PDB entry 1NCD | X-ray diffraction, 2.90 A resolution | chains L and H of the 3 polymer chains in the assembly

[Chain L]
Name: IGG2A-kappa NC41 fab (light chain)
Organism: Mus musculus
Notes: antibody fragment or engineered binder
Sequence (214 residues; row label = number of the first residue in the row):
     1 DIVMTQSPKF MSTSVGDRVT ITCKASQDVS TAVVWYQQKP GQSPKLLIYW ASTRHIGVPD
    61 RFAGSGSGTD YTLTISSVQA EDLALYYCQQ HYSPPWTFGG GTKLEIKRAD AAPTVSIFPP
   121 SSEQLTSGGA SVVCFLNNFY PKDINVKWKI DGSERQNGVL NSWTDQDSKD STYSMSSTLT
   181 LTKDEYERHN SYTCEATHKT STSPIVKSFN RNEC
Sequence notes: conflict Thr20 (Ser in Y11589), Ile21 (Val in Y11589), Asp28 (Ile in Y11589), 18 further conflict positions vs the reference (Y11589) not listed
Disulfide bonds: Cys23-Cys88, Cys134-Cys194

[Chain H]
Name: IGG2A-kappa NC41 fab (heavy chain)
Organism: Mus musculus
UniProt: P01865 (GCAM_MOUSE); the construct has insertions or renumbered stretches relative to UniProt, so the offset changes along the chain: 114-130 = UniProt 1-17; 133-154 = UniProt 18-39; 162-169 = UniProt 42-49; 171-180 = UniProt 50-59; 4 more segments
Sequence (221 residues; row label = number of the first residue in the row; note: 13 numbers in that range are skipped by the numbering (no residue carries them; nothing is unmodelled there); a row labelled like 82A-82C holds insertion residues (82A, then the next letters in order)):
     1 QIQLVQSGPE LKKPGETVKI SCKASGYTFT NYGMNWVKQA PGKGLEWMGW IN
   52A T
    53 NTGEPTYGEE FKGRFAFSLE TSASTANLQI
82A-82C NNL
    83 KNEDKATFFC ARGEDNFG
100A-100C SLS
   101 DYWGQGTTLT VSSAKTTAPS VYPLAPVCGD
   133 TTGSSVTLGC LVKGYFPEPV TL
   156 TW
   162 NSGSLSSG
   171 VHTFPAVLQS
   183 DLYTLSSSVT VTSS
   198 TWP
   202 SQSIT
   208 CNVAHPASST KVDKKIEPRG
Disulfide bonds: Cys22-Cys92, Cys142-Cys208

[Interface between chain L and chain H]
Residue-residue contacts - 76 pairs, chain L then chain H:
  Val34(L) - Ser100A(H)
  Val34(L) - Leu100B(H)  hydrophobic
  Tyr36(L) - Ser100C(H)  hydrogen bond (side chain-backbone)
  Tyr36(L) - Trp103(H)
  Gln38(L) - Gln39(H)  hydrogen bond
  Gln38(L) - Phe91(H)
  Ser43(L) - Gly104(H)  hydrogen bond (side chain-backbone)
  Ser43(L) - Gln105(H)
  Pro44(L) - Trp103(H)
  Leu46(L) - Ser100C(H)
  Leu46(L) - Asp101(H)
  Tyr49(L) - Leu100B(H)  hydrophobic
  His55(L) - Asp101(H)  salt bridge
  His55(L) - Tyr102(H)
  Ile56(L) - Tyr102(H)
  Tyr87(L) - Gln39(H)
  Gln89(L) - Ser100A(H)  hydrogen bond (side chain-backbone)
  His91(L) - Ser100A(H)
  His91(L) - Leu100B(H)
  Pro95(L) - Trp47(H)  hydrophobic
  Trp96(L) - Trp47(H)
  Trp96(L) - Phe99(H)  hydrogen bond (side chain-backbone)
  Trp96(L) - Gly100(H)
  Trp96(L) - Ser100A(H)
  Phe98(L) - Leu45(H)
  Phe98(L) - Trp47(H)
  Thr114(L) - Thr133(H)
  Thr114(L) - Thr134(H)
  Ser116(L) - Thr133(H)
  Ser116(L) - Thr139(H)
  Phe118(L) - Leu124(H)
  Phe118(L) - Ala125(H)
  Phe118(L) - Pro126(H)
  Phe118(L) - Thr139(H)
  Phe118(L) - Leu140(H)  hydrophobic
  Phe118(L) - Gly141(H)
  Pro119(L) - Ala125(H)
  Pro119(L) - Arg226(H)  hydrogen bond (backbone-side chain)
  Pro120(L) - Arg226(H)  hydrogen bond (backbone-side chain)
  Ser121(L) - Tyr122(H)
  Ser121(L) - Pro123(H)
  Ser121(L) - Arg226(H)
  Glu123(L) - Tyr122(H)
  Glu123(L) - Lys221(H)  salt bridge
  Gln124(L) - Tyr122(H)
  Ser131(L) - Lys145(H)
  Val133(L) - Leu124(H)  hydrophobic
  Val133(L) - Leu143(H)  hydrophobic
  Phe135(L) - Gly141(H)
  Phe135(L) - Phe174(H)  hydrophobic
  Phe135(L) - Ser189(H)
  Phe135(L) - Ser190(H)
  Asn137(L) - His172(H)
  Asn137(L) - Phe174(H)
  Asn137(L) - Ser190(H)  hydrogen bond
  Asn138(L) - His172(H)  hydrogen bond
  Leu160(L) - Val177(H)  hydrophobic
  Leu160(L) - Gln179(H)
  Leu160(L) - Thr186(H)
  Ser162(L) - Phe174(H)
  Ser162(L) - Pro175(H)  hydrogen bond (side chain-backbone)
  Trp163(L) - Pro175(H)
  Thr164(L) - Phe174(H)
  Ser174(L) - His172(H)  hydrogen bond
  Ser174(L) - Phe174(H)
  Met175(L) - Phe174(H)
  Ser176(L) - Phe174(H)
  Ser176(L) - Ser188(H)  hydrogen bond
  Thr180(L) - Lys145(H)
  Phe209(L) - Val127(H)  hydrophobic
  Asn210(L) - Val127(H)
  Asn212(L) - Val127(H)
  Asn212(L) - Gly227(H)
  Glu213(L) - Gly227(H)
  Cys214(L) - Val127(H)
  Cys214(L) - Cys128(H)  disulfide
Interface residues without a listed pair, chain L (46 interface residues in all): Pro94, Val115, Ser122, Ser127, Arg211
Interface residues without a listed pair, chain H (43 interface residues in all): Gly44, Glu46, Thr173
Inter-chain disulfides: Cys214(L)-Cys128(H)

[Summary]
46 residues of chain L and 43 residues of chain H are in contact, with 1 disulfide bond, 12 hydrogen bonds and
2 salt bridges. Polar pairs include His55(L)-Asp101(H), Glu123(L)-Lys221(H) and Tyr36(L)-Ser100C(H).
Chain L is IGG2A-kappa NC41 fab (light chain) and chain H is IGG2A-kappa NC41 fab (heavy chain), both from Mus
musculus; the structure, Refined crystal structure of the influenza virus N9 neuraminidase-NC41 fab complex,
was determined by X-ray diffraction, deposited together with 1NCA.
